Entry 8FIB (X-ray diffraction, 1.68 A resolution); this record covers chain A.

== Chain A ==
Name: Cytochrome P450
Organism: Erwinia tracheiphila PSU-1
Reference sequence: A0A0M2KDV0 (A0A0M2KDV0_9GAMM); numbering as in UniProt (aligned over 2-433)
Amino-acid sequence (441 residues; numbered -7 to 433; the number before each row is that of its first residue; numbers below 1 keep their minus sign (Met-7 is residue -7)):
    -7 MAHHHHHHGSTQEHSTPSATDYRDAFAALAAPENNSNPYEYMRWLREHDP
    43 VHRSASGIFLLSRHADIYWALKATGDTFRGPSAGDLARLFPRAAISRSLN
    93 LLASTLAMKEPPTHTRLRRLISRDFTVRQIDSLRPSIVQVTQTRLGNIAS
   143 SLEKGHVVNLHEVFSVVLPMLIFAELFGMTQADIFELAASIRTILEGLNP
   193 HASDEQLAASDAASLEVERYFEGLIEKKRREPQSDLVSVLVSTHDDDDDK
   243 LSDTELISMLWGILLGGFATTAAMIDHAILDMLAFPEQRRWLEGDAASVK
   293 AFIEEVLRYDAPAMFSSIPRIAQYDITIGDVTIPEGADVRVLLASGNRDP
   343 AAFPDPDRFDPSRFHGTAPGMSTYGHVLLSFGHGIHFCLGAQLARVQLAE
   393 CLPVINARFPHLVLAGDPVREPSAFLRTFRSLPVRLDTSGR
Disordered / not traced: -7 to 14, 433
Construct notes: initiating methionine (-7); expression tag (-6 to 1)
Ion coordination: heme Fe near Cys380 (its only coordinating residue here)
Ligand contacts: heme (HEM): Leu63, Leu98, Ala99, His106, Arg110, Phe117, Phe165, Gly254, Ile255, Gly258, Gly259, Thr262, Thr263, Met266, Leu299, Pro304, Ser308, Ile310, Arg312, Leu335, Ser372, Phe373, Gly374, Ile377, His378, Phe379, Cys380, Leu381, Gly382, Leu385, Ala386

== Summary ==
Bound to chain A: heme.
Chain A is Cytochrome P450 (Erwinia tracheiphila PSU-1); the structure, Crystal Structure of Erwinia
tracheiphila CYP114, was determined by X-ray diffraction together with 8FIC, 8FID and 8FIE from the same
study.
